Entry 2AWX (X-ray diffraction, 1.80 A resolution); this record covers chain A.

== Chain A ==
Molecule: Synapse associated protein 97
Organism: Rattus norvegicus
Notes: fragment: PDZ2 domain
Reference sequence: Q62696 (DLG1_RAT); residues 315-410 here correspond to UniProt positions 314-409 (UniProt number = residue number - 1)
Amino-acid sequence (105 residues; each row starts with the number of its first residue):
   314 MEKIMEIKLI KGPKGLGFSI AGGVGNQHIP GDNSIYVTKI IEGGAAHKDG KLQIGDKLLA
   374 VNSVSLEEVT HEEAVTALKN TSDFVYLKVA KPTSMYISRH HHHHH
Disordered / not traced: 314-315, 408-418
Construct notes: expression tag (314, 411-418); engineered mutation Ser378 (Cys377 in Q62696)
Swiss-Prot annotation at these positions:
  - modified residue: Tyr399 (Phosphotyrosine)

== In short ==
Chain A is Synapse associated protein 97 (Rattus norvegicus); the structure, Synapse associated protein 97
PDZ2 domain variant C378S, was determined by X-ray diffraction together with 2AWU, 2AWW and 2G2L from the same
study.
